5C1I - chains A and D of the 4 polymer chains in the assembly; structure by X-ray diffraction, 3.10 A resolution.

== Chain A (and D) ==
Name: tRNA (adenine(58)-N(1))-methyltransferase TrmI
Source organism: Thermus thermophilus HB27
Notes: EC 2.1.1.220; chain D of this document is another copy of the same molecule, construct and numbering; everything in this record applies to it too
UniProt: Q8GBB2 (TRMI_THET2); residue numbers follow UniProt; this construct covers 5-255
Chain sequence (251 residues; each row starts with the number of its first residue):
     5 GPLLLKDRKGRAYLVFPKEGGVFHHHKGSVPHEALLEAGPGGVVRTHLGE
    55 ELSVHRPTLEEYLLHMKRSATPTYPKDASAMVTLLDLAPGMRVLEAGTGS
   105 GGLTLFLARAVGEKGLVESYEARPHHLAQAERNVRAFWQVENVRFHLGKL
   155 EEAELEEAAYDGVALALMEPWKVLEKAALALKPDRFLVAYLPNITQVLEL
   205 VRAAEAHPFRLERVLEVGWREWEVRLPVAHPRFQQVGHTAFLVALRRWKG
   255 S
Not modelled in the structure: 10-17, 22-35, 49-56, 255 (chain D: 5-58)
Construct notes: engineered mutation A170 (Asp in Q8GBB2); conflict G254 (Ala in Q8GBB2)

== Interface between chain A and chain D ==
Pairs across the interface - 40 pairs, chain A then chain D:
  P196(A) - H234(D)
  N197(A) - V232(D)
  N197(A) - A233(D)  hydrogen bond (side chain-backbone)
  N197(A) - H234(D)  hydrogen bond
  I198(A) - A233(D)  hydrogen bond (backbone-backbone)
  T199(A) - P231(D)  hydrogen bond (side chain-backbone)
  T199(A) - A233(D)
  E220(A) - R224(D)  salt bridge
  E220(A) - P235(D)
  R224(A) - E220(D)  salt bridge
  R224(A) - G241(D)  hydrogen bond (side chain-backbone)
  W226(A) - I198(D)  hydrophobic
  W226(A) - F245(D)  hydrophobic
  P231(A) - T199(D)  hydrogen bond (backbone-side chain)
  V232(A) - N197(D)
  A233(A) - N197(D)  hydrogen bond (backbone-side chain)
  A233(A) - I198(D)  hydrogen bond (backbone-backbone)
  A233(A) - T199(D)
  H234(A) - P196(D)
  H234(A) - N197(D)
  H234(A) - H242(D)
  P235(A) - E220(D)
  P235(A) - H242(D)  hydrogen bond (backbone-side chain)
  P235(A) - F245(D)
  R236(A) - H242(D)
  F237(A) - V240(D)
  F237(A) - G241(D)  hydrogen bond (backbone-backbone)
  F237(A) - H242(D)
  F237(A) - T243(D)
  Q239(A) - F237(D)
  Q239(A) - Q239(D)
  Q239(A) - G241(D)
  V240(A) - F237(D)
  G241(A) - P235(D)
  G241(A) - R236(D)
  G241(A) - F237(D)  hydrogen bond (backbone-backbone)
  H242(A) - R224(D)
  H242(A) - P235(D)
  H242(A) - F237(D)
  F245(A) - P235(D)
Also at the interface, not in a pair above, chain A (22 interface residues in all): L230, Q238, T243
Also at the interface, not in a pair above, chain D (21 interface residues in all): W226, Q238

== Overview ==
The interface between chain A and chain D involves 22 residues on one side and 21 on the other, with 11
hydrogen bonds and 2 salt bridges. Polar contacts include E220(A)-R224(D), N197(A)-A233(D) and
N197(A)-H234(D).
Chain A and chain D are both tRNA (adenine(58)-N(1))-methyltransferase TrmI (Thermus thermophilus HB27); the
structure, m1A58 tRNA methyltransferase mutant - D170A, was determined by X-ray diffraction (same publication
as 5C0O).
